Entry 2DD5 (X-ray diffraction, 2.00 A resolution); this record covers chains K and L of the 12 polymer chains in the assembly.

# Chain K
Name: Thiocyanate hydrolase beta subunit
Organism: Thiobacillus thioparus
Notes: EC 3.5.5.8
UniProtKB: O66186 (SCNB_THITI); residues 2-157 here correspond to UniProt positions 1-156 (UniProt number = residue number - 1)
Amino-acid sequence (157 residues; numbered 1 to 157; the number before each row is that of its first residue):
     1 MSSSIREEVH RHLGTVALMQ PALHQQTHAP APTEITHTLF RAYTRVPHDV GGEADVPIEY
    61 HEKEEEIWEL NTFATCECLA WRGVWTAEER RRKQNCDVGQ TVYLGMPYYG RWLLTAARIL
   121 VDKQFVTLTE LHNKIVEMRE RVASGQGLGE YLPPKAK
Not modelled in the structure: 1-2, 155-157
Differences from the reference sequence: initiating methionine (1)

# Chain L
Name: Thiocyanate hydrolase gamma subunit
Organism: Thiobacillus thioparus
Notes: EC 3.5.5.8
UniProtKB: O66188 (SCNC_THITI); residues 2-243 here correspond to UniProt positions 1-242 (UniProt number = residue number - 1)
Amino-acid sequence (243 residues; row label = number of the first residue in the row):
     1 MSADHDHDHD HDHDHKPAPM VEEVSDFEIL EMAVRELAIE KGLFSAEDHR VWKDYVHTLG
    61 PLPAARLVAK AWLDPEYKKL CIEDGVEASK AVGVNWVTSP PTQFGTPSDY CNLRVLADSP
   121 TLKHVVVCTL CSCYPRPILG QSPEWYRSPN YRRRLVRWPR QVLAEFGLQL PSEVQIRVAD
   181 SNQKTRYIVM PVRPEGTDGW TEDQLAEIVT RDCLIGVAVP KPGITVNAKR PVLKANRPVH
   241 HDH
Not modelled in the structure: 1-23, 240-243
Differences from the reference sequence: initiating methionine (1); modified residue (131, 133)
Modified residues: Cys-131 (3-sulfinoalanine; CSD); Cys-133 (s-hydroxycysteine; CSO)
Metal / ion sites: Co3+: Cys-128, Cys-131, Ser-132, Cys-133

# Chain K / chain L interface
Contacting residue pairs - 151 pairs, chain K then chain L:
  His-48(K) / Thr-129(L)
  His-48(K) / Leu-130(L)
  His-48(K) / Arg-152(L)  hydrogen bond (backbone-side chain)
  Asp-49(K) / Leu-130(L)
  Val-50(K) / Thr-129(L)
  Val-50(K) / Arg-152(L)
  Val-50(K) / Arg-153(L)
  Gly-51(K) / Arg-152(L)
  Gly-52(K) / Arg-153(L)  hydrogen bond (backbone-backbone)
  Gly-52(K) / Val-156(L)
  Gly-52(K) / Arg-157(L)  hydrogen bond (backbone-side chain)
  Glu-53(K) / Arg-153(L)  salt bridge
  Glu-53(K) / Trp-158(L)
  Ala-54(K) / Trp-158(L)  hydrophobic
  Asp-55(K) / Asn-150(L)  hydrogen bond
  Asp-55(K) / Arg-153(L)  salt bridge
  Asp-55(K) / Arg-154(L)
  Val-56(K) / Asn-150(L)  hydrogen bond (backbone-side chain)
  Val-56(K) / Arg-154(L)  hydrogen bond (backbone-side chain)
  Pro-57(K) / Arg-154(L)
  Pro-57(K) / Glu-165(L)
  Ile-58(K) / Asn-150(L)
  Glu-59(K) / Pro-231(L)
  Tyr-60(K) / Trp-145(L)  hydrophobic
  Tyr-60(K) / Ser-148(L)
  Tyr-60(K) / Asn-150(L)  hydrogen bond
  Tyr-60(K) / Tyr-151(L)
  Tyr-60(K) / Arg-154(L)  hydrogen bond
  Tyr-60(K) / Phe-166(L)  hydrophobic
  Tyr-60(K) / Arg-230(L)
  Tyr-60(K) / Pro-231(L)
  His-61(K) / Glu-144(L)
  His-61(K) / Trp-145(L)
  His-61(K) / Pro-231(L)
  His-61(K) / Leu-233(L)
  Glu-62(K) / Glu-144(L)
  Glu-62(K) / Trp-145(L)  hydrogen bond
  Glu-62(K) / Arg-211(L)  salt bridge
  Glu-62(K) / Arg-230(L)  salt bridge
  Glu-62(K) / Pro-231(L)  hydrogen bond (backbone-backbone)
  Glu-62(K) / Val-232(L)
  Glu-62(K) / Leu-233(L)  hydrogen bond (backbone-backbone)
  Lys-63(K) / Glu-144(L)
  Lys-63(K) / Leu-233(L)
  Glu-64(K) / Leu-233(L)  hydrogen bond (backbone-backbone)
  Glu-64(K) / Lys-234(L)  salt bridge
  Glu-64(K) / Ala-235(L)  hydrogen bond (side chain-backbone)
  Glu-64(K) / Pro-238(L)
  Glu-65(K) / Gln-141(L)
  Glu-65(K) / Pro-238(L)
  Glu-65(K) / Val-239(L)  hydrogen bond (backbone-backbone)
  Glu-66(K) / Ala-235(L)
  Glu-66(K) / Asn-236(L)  hydrogen bond (side chain-backbone)
  Glu-66(K) / Arg-237(L)  hydrogen bond (side chain-backbone)
  Glu-66(K) / Val-239(L)
  Ile-67(K) / Arg-237(L)  hydrogen bond (backbone-backbone)
  Ile-67(K) / Pro-238(L)
  Ile-67(K) / Val-239(L)  hydrophobic
  Trp-68(K) / Phe-27(L)
  Trp-68(K) / Glu-28(L)
  Trp-68(K) / Glu-31(L)
  Leu-70(K) / Lys-53(L)
  Leu-70(K) / Val-56(L)  hydrophobic
  Leu-70(K) / His-57(L)
  Leu-70(K) / Val-239(L)  hydrophobic
  Asn-71(K) / Glu-31(L)
  Asn-71(K) / Arg-35(L)  hydrogen bond
  Asn-71(K) / His-49(L)  hydrogen bond (backbone-side chain)
  Asn-71(K) / Lys-53(L)  hydrogen bond
  Thr-72(K) / Glu-31(L)
  Phe-73(K) / Trp-52(L)
  Phe-73(K) / Val-56(L)  hydrophobic
  Phe-73(K) / Arg-136(L)
  Ala-74(K) / His-49(L)
  Ala-74(K) / Trp-52(L)
  Ala-74(K) / Lys-53(L)
  Thr-75(K) / Phe-44(L)
  Thr-75(K) / His-49(L)  hydrogen bond
  Glu-77(K) / Trp-52(L)
  Glu-77(K) / Thr-106(L)
  Glu-77(K) / Pro-107(L)
  Glu-77(K) / Ser-108(L)  hydrogen bond
  Cys-78(K) / Phe-44(L)  hydrophobic
  Cys-78(K) / Asp-48(L)  hydrogen bond (side chain-backbone)
  Cys-78(K) / His-49(L)
  Cys-78(K) / Trp-52(L)  hydrophobic
  Leu-79(K) / Phe-44(L)  hydrophobic
  Ala-80(K) / Pro-107(L)  hydrophobic
  Trp-81(K) / Asp-48(L)
  Trp-81(K) / Trp-52(L)  hydrophobic
  Trp-81(K) / Pro-101(L)
  Trp-81(K) / Thr-102(L)
  Trp-81(K) / Phe-104(L)
  Trp-81(K) / Pro-107(L)
  Arg-82(K) / Leu-43(L)
  Arg-82(K) / Phe-44(L)
  Arg-82(K) / Asp-48(L)  salt bridge
  Ala-87(K) / Pro-107(L)
  Ala-87(K) / Ser-108(L)
  Ala-87(K) / Tyr-110(L)
  Glu-88(K) / Tyr-110(L)
  Arg-90(K) / Ser-108(L)  hydrogen bond
  Arg-91(K) / Ser-108(L)  hydrogen bond (side chain-backbone)
  Arg-91(K) / Tyr-110(L)  hydrogen bond
  Arg-91(K) / Cys-131(L)
  Arg-91(K) / Cys-133(L)
  Arg-91(K) / Arg-186(L)
  Asn-95(K) / Cys-131(L)
  Tyr-103(K) / Leu-130(L)
  Tyr-103(K) / Arg-152(L)  hydrogen bond
  Leu-104(K) / Pro-149(L)  hydrophobic
  Leu-104(K) / Arg-153(L)
  Met-106(K) / Phe-27(L)  hydrophobic
  Pro-107(K) / Phe-27(L)
  Tyr-108(K) / Ser-132(L)  hydrogen bond
  Tyr-108(K) / Arg-136(L)
  Tyr-108(K) / Arg-147(L)
  Tyr-109(K) / Arg-147(L)
  Gly-110(K) / Phe-27(L)
  Leu-113(K) / Phe-27(L)
  Leu-113(K) / Leu-30(L)  hydrophobic
  Leu-113(K) / Glu-31(L)
  Leu-114(K) / Leu-30(L)  hydrophobic
  Ala-117(K) / Val-34(L)  hydrophobic
  Leu-120(K) / Leu-43(L)  hydrophobic
  Phe-125(K) / Lys-41(L)
  Phe-125(K) / Leu-43(L)  hydrophobic
  Val-126(K) / Lys-41(L)
  Glu-130(K) / Lys-41(L)  salt bridge
  Leu-131(K) / Leu-37(L)  hydrophobic
  Lys-134(K) / Ala-33(L)
  Lys-134(K) / Glu-36(L)  salt bridge
  Lys-134(K) / Leu-37(L)
  Lys-134(K) / Glu-40(L)  salt bridge
  Met-138(K) / Ile-29(L)  hydrophobic
  Met-138(K) / Met-32(L)  hydrophobic
  Met-138(K) / Ala-33(L)
  Met-138(K) / Glu-36(L)
  Arg-141(K) / Met-32(L)
  Arg-141(K) / Glu-36(L)  salt bridge
  Val-142(K) / Ile-29(L)  hydrophobic
  Leu-148(K) / Val-24(L)  hydrophobic
  Leu-148(K) / Ile-29(L)  hydrophobic
  Leu-148(K) / Met-32(L)  hydrophobic
  Gly-149(K) / Met-32(L)
  Glu-150(K) / Lys-53(L)  salt bridge
  Tyr-151(K) / Glu-28(L)
  Tyr-151(K) / Glu-31(L)  hydrogen bond
  Tyr-151(K) / Met-32(L)  hydrophobic
  Tyr-151(K) / Arg-237(L)  hydrogen bond (backbone-side chain)
  Leu-152(K) / Val-24(L)  hydrophobic
Also at the interface, not in a pair above, chain K (68 interface residues in all): Val-84, Trp-112, Ala-116, Ile-135, Glu-137, Arg-139
Also at the interface, not in a pair above, chain L (67 interface residues in all): Asp-26, Ala-38, Val-51, Pro-143

# In short
The interface between chain K and chain L involves 68 residues on one side and 67 on the other, with 30
hydrogen bonds and 11 salt bridges. Among the polar pairs are Glu-53(K)/Arg-153(L), Asp-55(K)/Arg-153(L) and
Glu-62(K)/Arg-211(L). Cys-128(L), Cys-131(L), Ser-132(L) and Cys-133(L) coordinate Co3+.
Chain K is Thiocyanate hydrolase beta subunit and chain L is Thiocyanate hydrolase gamma subunit, both from
Thiobacillus thioparus; the structure, Thiocyanate hydrolase (SCNase) from Thiobacillus thioparus native
holo-enzyme, was determined by X-ray diffraction together with 2DD4 from the same study.
